9JNV - chains G and J of the 11 polymer chains in the assembly; structure by electron microscopy, 3.00 A resolution.

# Chain G
Name: Histone H2A
Source organism: Xenopus laevis
UniProtKB: Q6AZJ8 (Q6AZJ8_XENLA); residues 1-129 here correspond to UniProt positions 2-130 (UniProt number = residue number + 1)
Amino-acid sequence (129 residues; each row starts with the number of its first residue):
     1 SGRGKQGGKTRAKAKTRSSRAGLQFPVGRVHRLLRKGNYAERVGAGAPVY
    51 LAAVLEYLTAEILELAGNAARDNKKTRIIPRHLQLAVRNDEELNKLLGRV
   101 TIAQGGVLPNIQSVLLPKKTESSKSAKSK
Disordered / not traced: 1-11, 119-129

# Chain J
Molecule: 146-nt DNA strand
Source organism: Escherichia coli K-12
Sequence (146 nucleotides; row label = number of the first residue in the row):
     1 ATCGGATGTATATATCTGACACGTGCCTGGAGACTAGGGAGTAATCCCCT
    51 TGGCGGTTAAAACGCGGGGGACAGCGCGTACGTGCGTTTAAGCGGTGCTA
   101 GAGCTGTCTACGACCAATTGAGCGGCCTCGGCACCGGGATTCTCGA

# How chain G and chain J interact
Residue-residue contacts (17):
  Lys13(G) - DG120(J)  salt bridge to the phosphate
  Arg29(G) - DG122(J)  sugar contact
  Arg29(G) - DC123(J)  salt bridge to the phosphate
  Arg35(G) - DA113(J)  salt bridge to the phosphate
  Glu41(G) - DA113(J)  phosphate contact
  Arg42(G) - DG112(J)  hydrogen bond to the sugar
  Arg42(G) - DA113(J)  phosphate contact
  Val43(G) - DG112(J)  sugar contact
  Val43(G) - DA113(J)  hydrogen bond to the phosphate
  Gly44(G) - DG112(J)  phosphate contact
  Ala45(G) - DG112(J)  phosphate contact
  Lys75(G) - DC132(J)  phosphate contact
  Lys75(G) - DA133(J)  salt bridge to the phosphate
  Thr76(G) - DG131(J)  sugar contact
  Thr76(G) - DC132(J)  hydrogen bond to the phosphate
  Arg77(G) - DG131(J)  sugar contact
  Arg77(G) - DC132(J)  hydrogen bond to the phosphate
Interface residues without a listed pair, chain G (12 interface residues in all): Thr16
Interface residues without a listed pair, chain J (10 interface residues in all): DT119, DA121

# In short
12 residues of chain G and 10 residues of chain J are in contact, with 4 hydrogen bonds and 4 salt bridges.
Polar pairs include Arg42(G)-DG112(J), Val43(G)-DA113(J) and Thr76(G)-DC132(J).
Chain G is Histone H2A (Xenopus laevis) and chain J is a 146-nt DNA strand (Escherichia coli K-12); the
structure, Structure of isw1-nucleosome complex in ADP(S) state, was determined by electron microscopy (same
publication as 9JNT, 9JNU, 9JO2, 9JO5, 9LIU and 9LJ2).
